PDB entry 8BHV | electron microscopy, 4.51 A resolution (low resolution: residue-level contacts below are approximate; hydrogen-bond / salt-bridge calls are withheld) | chains j and J of the 20 polymer chains in the assembly

# Chain j
Molecule: X-ray repair cross-complementing protein 5
Source organism: Homo sapiens
Notes: EC 3.6.4.-
UniProt: P13010 (XRCC5_HUMAN); numbering as in UniProt (aligned over 1-732)
Chain sequence (732 residues; row label = number of the first residue in the row):
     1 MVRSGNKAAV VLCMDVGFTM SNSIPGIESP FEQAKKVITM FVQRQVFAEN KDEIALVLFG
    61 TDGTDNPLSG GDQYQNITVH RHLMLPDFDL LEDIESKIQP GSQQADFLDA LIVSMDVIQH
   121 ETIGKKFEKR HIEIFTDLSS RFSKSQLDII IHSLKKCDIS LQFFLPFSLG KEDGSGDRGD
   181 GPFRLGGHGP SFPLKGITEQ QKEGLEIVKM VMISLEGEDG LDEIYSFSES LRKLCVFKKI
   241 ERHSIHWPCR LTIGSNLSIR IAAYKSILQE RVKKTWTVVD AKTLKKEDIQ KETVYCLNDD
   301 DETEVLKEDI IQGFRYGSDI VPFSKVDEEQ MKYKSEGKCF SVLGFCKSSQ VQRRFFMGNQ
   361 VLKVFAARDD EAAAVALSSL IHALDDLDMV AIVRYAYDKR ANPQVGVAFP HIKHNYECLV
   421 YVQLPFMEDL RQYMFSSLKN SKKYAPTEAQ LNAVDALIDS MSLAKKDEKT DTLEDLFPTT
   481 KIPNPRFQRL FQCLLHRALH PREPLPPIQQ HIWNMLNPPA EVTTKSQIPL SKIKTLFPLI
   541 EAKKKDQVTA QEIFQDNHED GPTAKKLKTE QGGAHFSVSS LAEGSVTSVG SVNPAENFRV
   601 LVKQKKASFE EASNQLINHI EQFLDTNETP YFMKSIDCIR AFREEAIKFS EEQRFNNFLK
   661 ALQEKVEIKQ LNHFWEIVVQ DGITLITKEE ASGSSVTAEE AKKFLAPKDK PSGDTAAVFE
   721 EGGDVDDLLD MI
Disordered / not traced: 1-7, 170-196, 297-303, 542-545, 559-567, 579-592, 705-732
Curated features (UniProtKB/Swiss-Prot):
  - region: Leu138 to Leu165 (Leucine-zipper)
  - motif: Glu720 to Leu728 (EEXXXDL motif)
  - modified residue: Lys144 (N6-acetyllysine), Ser255 (Phosphoserine), Ser258 (Phosphoserine), Lys265 (N6-acetyllysine), Ser318 (Phosphoserine), Lys332 (N6-acetyllysine), Thr535 (Phosphothreonine), Ser577 (Phosphoserine), Ser579 (Phosphoserine), Ser580 (Phosphoserine), Lys660 (N6-acetyllysine), Lys665 (N6-acetyllysine), Thr715 (Phosphothreonine)
  - cross-link (Glycyl lysine isopeptide (Lys-Gly)): Lys195 (interchain with G-Cter in SUMO2), Lys532 (interchain with G-Cter in SUMO2), Lys534 (interchain with G-Cter in SUMO2), Lys566 (interchain with G-Cter in SUMO2), Lys568 (interchain with G-Cter in SUMO2), Lys669 (interchain with G-Cter in SUMO2), Lys688 (interchain with G-Cter in SUMO2)
  - mutagenesis: Glu720 to Glu721 (Abolishes interaction with PRKDC and its recruitment to sites of DNA damage), Asp726 to Asp727 (Abolishes interaction with PRKDC and its recruitment to sites of DNA damage)

# Chain J
Molecule: 24-nt DNA strand
Sequence (24 nucleotides; each row starts with the number of its first residue):
    12 CATAATAATA GTTTTTAGTT TATT

# Chain j / chain J interface
Residue-residue contacts - 10 pairs, chain j then chain J:
  Ile245(j) - DT35(J)
  Arg271(j) - DA28(J)
  Arg271(j) - DG29(J)
  Thr275(j) - DT30(J)
  Asp398(j) - DT34(J)
  Asp398(j) - DT35(J)
  Arg400(j) - DA33(J)
  Arg400(j) - DT34(J)
  Arg431(j) - DT26(J)
  Arg486(j) - DG29(J)
Also at the interface, not in a pair above, chain j (9 interface residues in all): Lys338, Tyr397

# Summary
Chain j and chain J form an interface of 9 and 7 residues respectively. Curated annotation (UniProt) lists 4
mutagenesis sites on chain j.
Chain j is X-ray repair cross-complementing protein 5 (Homo sapiens) and chain J is a 24-nt DNA strand; the
structure, DNA-PK XLF mediated dimer bound to PAXX, was determined by electron microscopy (same publication as
8ASC, 7ZYG, 8BH3, 8BHY and 7ZWA).
